Entry 7XVL (X-ray diffraction, 3.51 A resolution); this record covers chains E and J of the 21 polymer chains in the assembly.

== Chain E ==
Name: Histone H3.1
Organism: Homo sapiens
UniProt: P68431 (H31_HUMAN); residues 0-135 here correspond to UniProt positions 1-136 (UniProt number = residue number + 1)
Chain sequence (138 residues; numbered -2 to 135; the number before each row is that of its first residue; numbers below 1 keep their minus sign (Gly-2 is residue -2)):
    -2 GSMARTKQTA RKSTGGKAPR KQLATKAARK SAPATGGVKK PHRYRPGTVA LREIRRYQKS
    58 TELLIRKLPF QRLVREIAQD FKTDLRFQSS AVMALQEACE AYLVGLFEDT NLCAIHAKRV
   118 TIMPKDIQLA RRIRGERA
Unresolved in the structure: -2 to 37
Construct notes: expression tag (-2 to -1)
UniProt features mapped onto this chain:
  - modified residue: Arg2 (Asymmetric dimethylarginine), Thr3 (Phosphothreonine), Lys4 (Allysine), Gln5 (5-glutamyl dopamine), Thr6 (Phosphothreonine), Arg8 (Citrulline), Lys9 (N6,N6,N6-trimethyllysine), Ser10 (ADP-ribosylserine), Thr11 (Phosphothreonine), Lys14 (N6-(2-hydroxyisobutyryl)lysine), Arg17 (Asymmetric dimethylarginine), Lys18 (N6-(2-hydroxyisobutyryl)lysine), Lys23 (N6-(2-hydroxyisobutyryl)lysine), Arg26 (Citrulline), Lys27 (N6,N6,N6-trimethyllysine), Ser28 (ADP-ribosylserine), Lys36 (N6,N6,N6-trimethyllysine), Lys37 (N6-methyllysine), Tyr41 (Phosphotyrosine), Lys56 (N6,N6,N6-trimethyllysine) and 8 more in UniProt
  - lipidation: Lys18 (N6-decanoyllysine)

== Chain J ==
Molecule: 169-nt DNA strand
Organism: synthetic construct
Sequence (169 nucleotides; numbered -82 to 86; the number before each row is that of its first residue; numbers below 1 keep their minus sign (DC-82 is residue -82)):
   -82 CGTTTTTTTT TTGCATGTGC CGGTCTCACA CGTGCCTGGA GACTAGTAAG CGCTTCTAGT
   -22 GGCGGTTAAA ACGCGGTAGA CAGCGCGTAC GTGCGTTTAA GCGGTGCTAG AGCTGTCTAC
    38 GACCAATTGA GCGGCCTCGG CACCGGGATG CTGTTTTTTT TTTGGGTAC

== Chain E / chain J interface ==
Residue-residue contacts - 26 pairs, chain E then chain J:
  His39(E) - DG70(J)  sugar contact
  Arg40(E) - DG-8(J)  base contact
  Arg40(E) - DG70(J)  sugar contact
  Tyr41(E) - DT69(J)  phosphate contact
  Tyr41(E) - DG70(J)  phosphate contact
  Arg42(E) - DA-5(J)  salt bridge to the phosphate
  Arg42(E) - DG70(J)  hydrogen bond to the phosphate
  Pro43(E) - DT-6(J)  phosphate contact
  Pro43(E) - DA-5(J)  phosphate contact
  Thr45(E) - DT69(J)  phosphate contact
  Thr45(E) - DG70(J)  hydrogen bond to the phosphate
  Arg63(E) - DA-14(J)  sugar contact
  Arg63(E) - DA-13(J)  phosphate contact
  Arg72(E) - DT-23(J)  salt bridge to the phosphate
  Arg83(E) - DG-24(J)  phosphate contact
  Arg83(E) - DT-23(J)  phosphate contact
  Phe84(E) - DG-24(J)  sugar contact
  Phe84(E) - DT-23(J)  hydrogen bond to the phosphate
  Gln85(E) - DG-24(J)  phosphate contact
  Ser86(E) - DG-24(J)  hydrogen bond to the phosphate
  Arg116(E) - DA-3(J)  phosphate contact
  Val117(E) - DA-3(J)  hydrogen bond to the phosphate
  Thr118(E) - DG-4(J)  hydrogen bond to the phosphate
  Thr118(E) - DA-3(J)  hydrogen bond to the phosphate
  Met120(E) - DA-3(J)  phosphate contact
  Met120(E) - DC-2(J)  phosphate contact
Interface residues without a listed pair, chain E (18 interface residues in all): Leu82, Lys115
Interface residues without a listed pair, chain J (13 interface residues in all): DT71

== Summary ==
Chain E and chain J form an interface of 18 and 13 residues respectively; the contacts include 7 hydrogen
bonds and 2 salt bridges. Polar pairs include Arg42(E)-DG70(J), Thr45(E)-DG70(J) and Phe84(E)-DT-23(J).
Here chain E is Histone H3.1 (Homo sapiens) and chain J is a 169-nt DNA strand (synthetic construct). Entry
7XVL (Crystal Structure of Nucleosome-H1.0 Linker Histone Assembly (sticky-169an DNA fragment)) was determined
by X-ray diffraction.
